PDB entry 5O6G | X-ray diffraction, 2.75 A resolution | chains A and C of the 3 polymer chains in the assembly

# Chain A
Name: Homing endonuclease I-DmoI
Organism: Desulfurococcus mucosus
Notes: EC 3.1.-.-
Reference sequence: P21505 (DMO1_DESMO); residue numbers follow UniProt; this construct covers 2-188
Amino-acid sequence (200 residues; each row starts with the number of its first residue; numbering starts at 0):
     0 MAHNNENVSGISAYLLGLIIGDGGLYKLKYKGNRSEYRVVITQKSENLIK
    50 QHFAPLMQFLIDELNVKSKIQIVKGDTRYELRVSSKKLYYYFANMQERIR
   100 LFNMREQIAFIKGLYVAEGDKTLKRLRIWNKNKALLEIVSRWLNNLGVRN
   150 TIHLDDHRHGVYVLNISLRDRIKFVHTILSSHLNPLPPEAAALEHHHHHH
Disordered / not traced: 0-4, 193-199
Construct notes: initiating methionine (0); expression tag (1, 189-199); conflict Phe52 (Ile in P21505), Gln95 (Leu in P21505)
UniProt features mapped onto this chain:
  - active site: Asp21, Glu117

# Chain C
Molecule: 25-nt DNA strand
Sequence (25 nucleotides; row label = number of the first residue in the row):
     1 CGCGCCGGAACTTACCCGGCAAGGC

# How chain A and chain C interact
Contacting residue pairs (52; chain A residue first):
  Asp21(A) - DC16(C)  phosphate contact
  Asn32(A) - DC3(C)  base contact
  Arg33(A) - DC3(C)  base contact
  Arg33(A) - DG4(C)  base contact
  Ser34(A) - DC3(C)  sugar contact
  Ser34(A) - DG4(C)  hydrogen bond to the phosphate
  Ser34(A) - DC5(C)  hydrogen bond to the base
  Glu35(A) - DC6(C)  hydrogen bond to the base
  Tyr36(A) - DG4(C)  hydrogen bond to the phosphate
  Arg37(A) - DG7(C)  hydrogen bond to the base
  Arg37(A) - DG8(C)  hydrogen bond to the base
  Lys66(A) - DC6(C)  salt bridge to the phosphate
  Ser67(A) - DC5(C)  sugar contact
  Ser67(A) - DC6(C)  phosphate contact
  Lys68(A) - DC6(C)  hydrogen bond to the phosphate
  Lys68(A) - DG7(C)  salt bridge to the phosphate
  Gln70(A) - DC6(C)  sugar contact
  Gln70(A) - DG7(C)  base contact
  Val72(A) - DA9(C)  base contact
  Asp75(A) - DC11(C)  hydrogen bond to the base
  Arg77(A) - DA10(C)  base contact
  Glu79(A) - DA9(C)  hydrogen bond to the base
  Arg81(A) - DG7(C)  hydrogen bond to the base
  Arg81(A) - DG8(C)  hydrogen bond to the base
  Arg81(A) - DA9(C)  base contact
  Ser83(A) - DC5(C)  sugar contact
  Ser83(A) - DC6(C)  phosphate contact
  Ser84(A) - DC5(C)  phosphate contact
  Lys85(A) - DG4(C)  salt bridge to the phosphate
  Lys85(A) - DC5(C)  hydrogen bond to the phosphate
  Ala116(A) - DC16(C)  phosphate contact
  Glu117(A) - DC15(C)  phosphate contact
  Glu117(A) - DC16(C)  phosphate contact
  Gly118(A) - DC17(C)  phosphate contact
  Asp119(A) - DC17(C)  phosphate contact
  Lys120(A) - DC16(C)  phosphate contact
  Lys120(A) - DC17(C)  hydrogen bond to the phosphate
  Arg124(A) - DG19(C)  hydrogen bond to the base
  Arg126(A) - DC17(C)  base contact
  Arg126(A) - DG18(C)  hydrogen bond to the base
  Trp128(A) - DC15(C)  sugar contact
  Trp128(A) - DC16(C)  sugar contact
  Trp128(A) - DC17(C)  base contact
  Asn129(A) - DC15(C)  hydrogen bond to the phosphate
  Lys130(A) - DA14(C)  salt bridge to the phosphate
  Lys130(A) - DC15(C)  hydrogen bond to the phosphate
  Asp155(A) - DC15(C)  hydrogen bond to the base
  Arg157(A) - DC15(C)  base contact
  His158(A) - DT13(C)  phosphate contact
  His158(A) - DA14(C)  hydrogen bond to the base
  Val160(A) - DA14(C)  sugar contact
  Val160(A) - DC15(C)  base contact
Also at the interface, not in a pair above, chain A (38 interface residues in all): Gly20, Tyr29, Lys73, Thr121, Asp154
Also at the interface, not in a pair above, chain C (18 interface residues in all): DG2, DC20

# Overview
Chain A and chain C form an interface of 38 and 18 residues respectively; the contacts include 19 hydrogen
bonds and 4 salt bridges. Polar contacts include Ser34(A)-DC5(C), Glu35(A)-DC6(C) and Arg37(A)-DG7(C). UniProt
lists active-site residues Asp21(A) and Glu117(A) on chain A.
Here chain A is Homing endonuclease I-DmoI (Desulfurococcus mucosus) and chain C is a 25-nt DNA strand. Entry
5O6G (Structures and dynamics of mesophilic variants from the homing endonuclease I-DmoI) was determined by
X-ray diffraction together with 5O6I from the same study.
